PDB entry 1L7O | X-ray diffraction, 2.20 A resolution | chain A

== Chain A ==
Protein: Phosphoserine phosphatase
Source organism: Methanocaldococcus jannaschii
Notes: EC 3.1.3.3
UniProtKB: Q58989 (SERB_METJA); residue numbers follow UniProt; this construct covers 1-211
Amino-acid sequence (211 residues; numbered 1 to 211; the number before each row is that of its first residue):
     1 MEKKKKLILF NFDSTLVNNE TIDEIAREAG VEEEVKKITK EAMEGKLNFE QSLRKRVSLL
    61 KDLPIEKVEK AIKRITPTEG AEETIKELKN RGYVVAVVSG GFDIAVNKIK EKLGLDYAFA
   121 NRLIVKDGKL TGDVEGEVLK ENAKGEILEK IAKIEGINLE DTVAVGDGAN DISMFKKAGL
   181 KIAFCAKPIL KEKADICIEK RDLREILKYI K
Unresolved in the structure: 1-3, 40-47
Modified positions: Mse-1 (selenomethionine); Mse-43 (selenomethionine); Mse-174 (selenomethionine; parent Met)
Sequence notes: modified residue (1, 43, 174); engineered mutation Asn-11 (Asp in Q58989)
Metal / ion sites: Zn2+ site 1: Glu-79, Glu-146, Glu-149; Zn2+ site 2: Cys-197, Glu-199 (shared with 2 residues of chain B)
UniProt features mapped onto this chain:
  - active site: Asp-13 (Proton donor)
  - binding site (Mg(2+)): Asp-13, Asp-167
  - binding site (substrate): Glu-20, Arg-56, Ser-99, Gly-100, Lys-144, Asn-170
What the authors report for this chain:
  - conformationally variable residues (domain motion, order/disorder transition): Asn-18, Lys-40 to Leu-47, Pro-77
  - catalytic residues: Asp-13, Glu-20 (proposed by the authors, not directly observed)
  - mutagenesis - D11N (25-fold): decreased catalytic activity

== Overview ==
Glu-79, Glu-146 and Glu-149 form the Zn2+ site 1. Cys-197 and Glu-199 coordinate Zn2+ site 2. From UniProt:
active-site residue Asp-13, Mg2+-binding residues Asp-13 and Asp-167 and 6 substrate-binding residues. The
paper reports catalytic residues Asp-13 and Glu-20; D11N reduces catalytic activity.
Chain A is Phosphoserine phosphatase (Methanocaldococcus jannaschii); the structure, Crystal structure of
phosphoserine phosphatase in apo form, was determined by X-ray diffraction, deposited together with 1L7N, 1L7P
and 1L7M.
